Entry 8RDU (electron microscopy, 2.30 A resolution); this record covers chains 4 and R of the 32 polymer chains in the assembly.

Chain 4:
Molecule: LE
Sequence (75 nucleotides; row label = number of the first residue in the row):
     1 AAAAAAAAAA AAAAATGTAC AGTGACAAAT TATCTGTCGT CGGTGACAGA TTAATGTCAT
    61 TGTGACTATT TAATT
Not modelled in the structure: 1-15, 42-75

Chain R:
Molecule: TnsB
Organism: Scytonema hofmannii
UniProtKB: A0A979HMQ2 (A0A979HMQ2_9CYAN); residue numbers follow UniProt; this construct covers 2-584
Sequence (584 residues; row label = number of the first residue in the row):
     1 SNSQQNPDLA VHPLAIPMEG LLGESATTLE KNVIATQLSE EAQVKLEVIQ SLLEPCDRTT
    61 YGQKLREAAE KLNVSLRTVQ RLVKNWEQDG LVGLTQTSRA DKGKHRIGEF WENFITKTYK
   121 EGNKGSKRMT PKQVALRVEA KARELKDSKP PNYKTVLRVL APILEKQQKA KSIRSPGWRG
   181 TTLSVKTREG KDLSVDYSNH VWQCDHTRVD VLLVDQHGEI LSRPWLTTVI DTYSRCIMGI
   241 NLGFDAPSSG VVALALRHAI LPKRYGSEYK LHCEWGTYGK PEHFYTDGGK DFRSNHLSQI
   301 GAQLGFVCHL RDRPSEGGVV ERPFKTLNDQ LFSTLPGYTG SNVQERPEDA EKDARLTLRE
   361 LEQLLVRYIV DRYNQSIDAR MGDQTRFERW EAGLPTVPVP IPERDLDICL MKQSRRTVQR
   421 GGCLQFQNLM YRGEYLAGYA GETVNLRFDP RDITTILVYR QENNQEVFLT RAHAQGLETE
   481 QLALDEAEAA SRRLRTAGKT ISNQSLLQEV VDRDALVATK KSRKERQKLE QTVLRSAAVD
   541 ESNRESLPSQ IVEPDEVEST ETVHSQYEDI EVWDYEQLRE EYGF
Not modelled in the structure: 1-30, 516-523, 543-584
Construct notes: expression tag (1)

Interface between chain 4 and chain R:
Pairs across the interface (29):
  DA21(4) / Lys-132(R)  phosphate contact
  DA21(4) / Tyr-153(R)  sugar contact
  DG22(4) / Thr-130(R)  phosphate contact
  DG22(4) / Pro-131(R)  phosphate contact
  DG22(4) / Lys-132(R)  hydrogen bond to the phosphate
  DG22(4) / Tyr-153(R)  hydrogen bond to the phosphate
  DG22(4) / Leu-157(R)  sugar contact
  DT23(4) / Tyr-153(R)  base contact
  DT23(4) / Lys-154(R)  base contact
  DT23(4) / Leu-157(R)  phosphate contact
  DG24(4) / Lys-154(R)  hydrogen bond to the base
  DA29(4) / Arg-106(R)  base contact
  DT30(4) / Arg-106(R)  hydrogen bond to the base
  DT31(4) / Arg-99(R)  hydrogen bond to the base
  DT31(4) / Arg-106(R)  sugar contact
  DA32(4) / Arg-99(R)  hydrogen bond to the sugar
  DA32(4) / Ala-100(R)  phosphate contact
  DT33(4) / Arg-99(R)  phosphate contact
  DT33(4) / Ala-100(R)  hydrogen bond to the phosphate
  DC34(4) / Gln-96(R)  hydrogen bond to the phosphate
  DT35(4) / Val-74(R)  phosphate contact
  DT35(4) / Arg-77(R)  sugar contact
  DT35(4) / Thr-78(R)  phosphate contact
  DT35(4) / Arg-81(R)  base contact
  DG36(4) / Val-74(R)  phosphate contact
  DG36(4) / Ser-75(R)  hydrogen bond to the phosphate
  DG36(4) / Arg-77(R)  salt bridge to the phosphate
  DG36(4) / Thr-78(R)  phosphate contact
  DT37(4) / Arg-77(R)  hydrogen bond to the base
Other interface residues (no listed pair), chain 4 (16 interface residues in all): DA25, DC26, DC38
Other interface residues (no listed pair), chain R (18 interface residues in all): Ser-98, Asp-101, Arg-158

Overview:
16 residues of chain 4 and 18 residues of chain R are in contact, with 10 hydrogen bonds and 1 salt bridge.
Polar pairs include DG24(4)/Lys-154(R), DT30(4)/Arg-106(R) and DT31(4)/Arg-99(R).
Chain 4 is LE and chain R is TnsB (Scytonema hofmannii); the structure, Conformational Landscape of the Type
V-K CRISPR-associated TransposonIntegration Assembly CAST V-K composite map, was determined by electron
microscopy (same publication as 8RKT, 8RKU, 8RKV, 8AXA and 8AXB).
